Entry 1JY7 (X-ray diffraction, 3.20 A resolution); this record covers chains A and B of the 4 polymer chains in the assembly.

[Chain A]
Molecule: Hemoglobin alpha chain
Organism: Homo sapiens
UniProt: P69905 (HBA_HUMAN); residues 1-141 here = UniProt positions 1-141
Chain sequence (141 residues; each row starts with the number of its first residue):
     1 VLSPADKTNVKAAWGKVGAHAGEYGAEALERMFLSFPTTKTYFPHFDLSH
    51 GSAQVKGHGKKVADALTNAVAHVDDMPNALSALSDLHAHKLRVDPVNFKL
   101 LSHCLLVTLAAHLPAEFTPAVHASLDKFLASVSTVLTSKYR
Metal / ion sites: heme Fe near His87 (its only coordinating residue here)
Ligand contacts: heme (HEM): Met32, Thr39, Tyr42, Phe43, His45, His58, Lys61, Val62, Ala65, Leu66, Leu83, Leu86, His87, Leu91, Val93, Asn97, Phe98, Leu101, Leu136
UniProt features mapped onto this chain:
  - site: Lys61 (Not glycated)

[Chain B]
Molecule: Hemoglobin beta chain
Organism: Homo sapiens
UniProt: P68871 (HBB_HUMAN); numbering as in UniProt (aligned over 1-146)
Chain sequence (146 residues; each row starts with the number of its first residue):
     1 VHLTPEEKSAVTALWGKVNVDEVGGEALGRLLVVYPWTQRFFESFGDLST
    51 PDAVMGNPKVKAHGKKVLGAFSDGLAHLDNLKGTFATLSELHCDKLHVDP
   101 ENFRLLGNVLVCVLAHHFGKEFTPPVQAAYQKVVAGVANALAHKYH
Metal / ion sites: heme Fe near His92 (its only coordinating residue here)
Ligand contacts: heme (HEM): Thr38, Phe41, Phe42, His63, Lys66, Val67, Ala70, Phe71, Leu88, Leu91, His92, Leu96, Val98, Asn102, Phe103, Leu106, Val137, Leu141

[How chain A and chain B interact]
Contacting residue pairs (34; chain A residue first):
  Arg31(A) with Phe122(B), hydrogen bond (side chain-backbone); Thr123(B); Pro124(B); Gln127(B), hydrogen bond
  Leu34(A) with Pro124(B), hydrophobic; Ala128(B)
  Ser35(A) with Gln127(B); Ala128(B), hydrogen bond (side chain-backbone); Gln131(B)
  Phe36(A) with Gln131(B)
  His103(A) with Asn108(B), hydrogen bond (side chain-backbone); Val111(B); Gln131(B), hydrogen bond
  Cys104(A) with Gln127(B)
  Val107(A) with Val111(B), hydrophobic; Ala115(B), hydrophobic; Gln127(B)
  Ala110(A) with Ala115(B); His116(B)
  Ala111(A) with Ala115(B); Gly119(B)
  His112(A) with Lys120(B)
  Pro114(A) with His116(B), hydrogen bond (backbone-side chain)
  Phe117(A) with Arg30(B), hydrogen bond (backbone-side chain); His116(B)
  Thr118(A) with Arg30(B)
  Pro119(A) with Arg30(B); Val33(B); Met55(B), hydrophobic
  His122(A) with Arg30(B), hydrogen bond; Val34(B)
  Ala123(A) with Val34(B), hydrophobic
  Asp126(A) with Val34(B); Tyr35(B)
Other interface residues (no listed pair), chain A (18 interface residues in all): Glu30
Other interface residues (no listed pair), chain B (19 interface residues in all): Cys112, Pro125

[Summary]
18 residues of chain A face 19 of chain B across their interface; the contacts include 8 hydrogen bonds. Among
the polar pairs are Arg31(A)-Phe122(B), Arg31(A)-Gln127(B) and Ser35(A)-Ala128(B). Bound to chain A: heme.
Chain B binds heme.
Chain A is Hemoglobin alpha chain and chain B is Hemoglobin beta chain, both from Homo sapiens; the structure,
The structure of human methemoglobin. the variation of a theme, was determined by X-ray diffraction (same
publication as 1LFL, 1LFQ, 1LFT, 1LFV, 1LFY and 1LFZ).
